4Z66 - chains F and I of the 10 polymer chains in the assembly; structure by X-ray diffraction, 2.50 A resolution.

== Chain F ==
Protein: Histone H4
Source organism: Xenopus laevis
Reference sequence: P62799 (H4_XENLA); residues 221-302 here correspond to UniProt positions 22-103 (UniProt number = residue number - 199)
Amino-acid sequence (82 residues; row label = number of the first residue in the row):
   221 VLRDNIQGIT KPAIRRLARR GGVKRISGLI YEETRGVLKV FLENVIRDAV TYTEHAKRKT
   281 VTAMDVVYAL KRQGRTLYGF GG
Swiss-Prot annotation at these positions:
  - modified residue: Lys231 (N6-(2-hydroxyisobutyryl)lysine), Lys244 (N6-(2-hydroxyisobutyryl)lysine), Ser247 (Phosphoserine), Tyr251 (Phosphotyrosine), Lys259 (N6-(2-hydroxyisobutyryl)lysine), Lys277 (N6-(2-hydroxyisobutyryl)lysine), Lys279 (N6-(2-hydroxyisobutyryl)lysine), Tyr288 (Phosphotyrosine), Lys291 (N6-(2-hydroxyisobutyryl)lysine)
  - cross-link (Glycyl lysine isopeptide (Lys-Gly)): Lys231 (interchain with G-Cter in UFM1), Lys291 (interchain with G-Cter in ubiquitin)

== Chain I ==
Molecule: 147-nt DNA strand
Sequence (147 nucleotides; numbered 1 to 147; the number before each row is that of its first residue):
     1 ATCAATATCC ACCTGCAGAT ACTACCAAAA GTGTATTTGG AAACTGCTCC ATCAAAAGGC
    61 ATGTTCAGCT GGAATCCAGC TGAACATGCC TTTTGATGGA GCAGTTTCCA AATACACTTT
   121 TGGTAGTATC TGCAGGTGGA TATTGAT

== How chain F and chain I interact ==
Contacting residue pairs - 13 pairs, chain F then chain I:
  Arg235(F) - DG82(I)  salt bridge to the phosphate
  Arg245(F) - DC80(I)  base contact
  Arg245(F) - DT81(I)  hydrogen bond to the sugar
  Arg245(F) - DG82(I)  phosphate contact
  Ile246(F) - DT81(I)  sugar contact
  Ile246(F) - DG82(I)  hydrogen bond to the phosphate
  Ser247(F) - DT81(I)  phosphate contact
  Gly248(F) - DT81(I)  hydrogen bond to the phosphate
  Arg278(F) - DC102(I)  phosphate contact
  Lys279(F) - DG101(I)  salt bridge to the phosphate
  Lys279(F) - DC102(I)  hydrogen bond to the phosphate
  Thr280(F) - DG101(I)  phosphate contact
  Thr280(F) - DC102(I)  hydrogen bond to the phosphate
Also at the interface, not in a pair above, chain F (10 interface residues in all): Lys244, Lys277
Also at the interface, not in a pair above, chain I (7 interface residues in all): DA83, DA103

== Summary ==
The interface between chain F and chain I involves 10 residues on one side and 7 on the other, with 5 hydrogen
bonds and 2 salt bridges. Polar contacts include Arg245(F)-DT81(I), Ile246(F)-DG82(I) and Gly248(F)-DT81(I).
Chain F is Histone H4 (Xenopus laevis) and chain I is a 147-nt DNA strand; the structure, Nucleosome
disassembly by RSC and SWI/SNF is enhanced by H3 acetylation near the nucleosome dyad axis, was determined by
X-ray diffraction (same publication as 4XZQ and 4YS3).
